2A2R - chains A and B; structure by X-ray diffraction, 1.40 A resolution.

== Chain A (and B) ==
Protein: Glutathione S-transferase P
From: Homo sapiens
Notes: EC 2.5.1.18; chain B of this document is another copy of the same molecule, construct and numbering; everything in this record applies to it too
UniProt: P09211 (GSTP1_HUMAN); residue numbers follow UniProt; this construct covers 1-209
Amino-acid sequence (210 residues; each row starts with the number of its first residue; numbering starts at 0):
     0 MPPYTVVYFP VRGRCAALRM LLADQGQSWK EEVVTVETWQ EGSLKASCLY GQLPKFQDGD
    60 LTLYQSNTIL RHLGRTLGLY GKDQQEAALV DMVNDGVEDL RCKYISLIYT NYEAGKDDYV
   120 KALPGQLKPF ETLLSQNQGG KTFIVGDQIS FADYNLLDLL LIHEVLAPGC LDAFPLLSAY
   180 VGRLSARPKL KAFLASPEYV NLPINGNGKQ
Construct notes: initiating methionine (0)
Ligand contacts: S-nitrosoglutathione (GSN; 2-amino-5-[1-(carboxylatomethylcarbamoyl)-2-nitrososulfanyl-ethyl]amino-5-oxo-pentanoate): Tyr-7, Phe-8, Val-10, Gly-12, Arg-13, Trp-38, Lys-44, Gly-50, Gln-51, Leu-52, Pro-53, Gln-64, Ser-65, Ile-104, Tyr-108
Reported in the primary citation:
  - binding site for S-nitrosoglutathione: Tyr-7, Arg-13, Tyr-108
  - mutagenesis - C47S: decreased binding to GSNO
  - mutagenesis - C47S: increased stability
  - post-translational modification sites: Cys-47 (proposed by the authors, not directly observed)
  - contacts within the chain: Trp-38/Cys-47 (hydrophobic contact), Cys-47/Leu-52 (hydrophobic contact), Cys-47/Gln-51 (backbone contact), Lys-44/Cys-47 (backbone contact)
  - mutagenesis - C47S: decreased binding to S-nitrosoglutathione

== Interface between chain A and chain B ==
Residue-residue contacts (55):
  Leu-48(A) / Met-91(B)  hydrophobic
  Leu-48(A) / Pro-128(B)
  Leu-48(A) / Leu-132(B)  hydrophobic
  Tyr-49(A) / Met-91(B)  hydrogen bond (side chain-backbone)
  Tyr-49(A) / Val-92(B)
  Tyr-49(A) / Gly-95(B)
  Tyr-49(A) / Pro-128(B)  hydrophobic
  Tyr-49(A) / Phe-129(B)
  Leu-60(A) / Gln-84(B)
  Leu-62(A) / Ala-87(B)  hydrophobic
  Leu-62(A) / Met-91(B)  hydrophobic
  Tyr-63(A) / Met-91(B)  hydrogen bond (backbone-side chain)
  Gln-64(A) / Asp-94(B)
  Gln-64(A) / Gly-95(B)
  Gln-64(A) / Asp-98(B)  hydrogen bond
  Asn-66(A) / Asp-94(B)
  Thr-67(A) / Ala-87(B)
  Thr-67(A) / Asp-90(B)  hydrogen bond (side chain-backbone)
  Thr-67(A) / Met-91(B)  hydrogen bond (side chain-backbone)
  Thr-67(A) / Asp-94(B)  hydrogen bond
  Arg-70(A) / Arg-70(B)
  Arg-70(A) / Asp-90(B)
  His-71(A) / Ala-87(B)
  Arg-74(A) / Tyr-79(B)  hydrogen bond
  Arg-74(A) / Gln-83(B)
  Arg-74(A) / Ala-86(B)
  Arg-74(A) / Ala-87(B)
  Arg-74(A) / Asp-90(B)  salt bridge
  Thr-75(A) / Gln-83(B)
  Tyr-79(A) / Arg-74(B)  hydrogen bond
  Gln-83(A) / Arg-74(B)
  Gln-83(A) / Thr-75(B)
  Ala-86(A) / Arg-74(B)
  Ala-87(A) / Leu-62(B)  hydrophobic
  Ala-87(A) / Thr-67(B)
  Ala-87(A) / His-71(B)
  Ala-87(A) / Arg-74(B)
  Asp-90(A) / Thr-67(B)  hydrogen bond (backbone-side chain)
  Asp-90(A) / Arg-70(B)
  Asp-90(A) / Arg-74(B)  salt bridge
  Met-91(A) / Leu-48(B)  hydrophobic
  Met-91(A) / Tyr-49(B)  hydrogen bond (backbone-side chain)
  Met-91(A) / Tyr-63(B)  hydrogen bond (side chain-backbone)
  Met-91(A) / Thr-67(B)  hydrogen bond (backbone-side chain)
  Val-92(A) / Tyr-49(B)
  Asp-94(A) / Gln-64(B)
  Asp-94(A) / Asn-66(B)
  Asp-94(A) / Thr-67(B)  hydrogen bond
  Gly-95(A) / Tyr-49(B)
  Gly-95(A) / Gln-64(B)
  Asp-98(A) / Gln-64(B)  hydrogen bond
  Pro-128(A) / Leu-48(B)
  Pro-128(A) / Tyr-49(B)  hydrophobic
  Phe-129(A) / Tyr-49(B)
  Leu-132(A) / Leu-48(B)  hydrophobic
Also at the interface, not in a pair above, chain A (28 interface residues in all): Thr-61, Gln-84, Leu-88
Also at the interface, not in a pair above, chain B (28 interface residues in all): Leu-60, Thr-61, Leu-88

== In short ==
The chain A/chain B interface involves 28 residues from each chain; the contacts include 14 hydrogen bonds and
2 salt bridges. Polar pairs include Arg-74(A)/Asp-90(B), Tyr-49(A)/Met-91(B) and Tyr-63(A)/Met-91(B). Ligands
of chain A: S-nitrosoglutathione. The paper reports a binding site for S-nitrosoglutathione at Tyr-7(A),
Arg-13(A) and Tyr-108(A); C47S of chain A reduces binding to GSNO.
Chain A and chain B are both Glutathione S-transferase P (Homo sapiens); the structure, Crystal Structure of
Glutathione Transferase Pi in complex with S-nitrosoglutathione, was determined by X-ray diffraction together
with 2A2S from the same study.
